PDB entry 8TII | electron microscopy, 3.00 A resolution | chains A and R of the 5 polymer chains in the assembly

Chain A:
Name: Beta-arrestin-1
Organism: Bos taurus
Reference sequence: P17870 (ARRB1_BOVIN); numbering as in UniProt (aligned over 1-418)
Sequence (418 residues; each row starts with the number of its first residue):
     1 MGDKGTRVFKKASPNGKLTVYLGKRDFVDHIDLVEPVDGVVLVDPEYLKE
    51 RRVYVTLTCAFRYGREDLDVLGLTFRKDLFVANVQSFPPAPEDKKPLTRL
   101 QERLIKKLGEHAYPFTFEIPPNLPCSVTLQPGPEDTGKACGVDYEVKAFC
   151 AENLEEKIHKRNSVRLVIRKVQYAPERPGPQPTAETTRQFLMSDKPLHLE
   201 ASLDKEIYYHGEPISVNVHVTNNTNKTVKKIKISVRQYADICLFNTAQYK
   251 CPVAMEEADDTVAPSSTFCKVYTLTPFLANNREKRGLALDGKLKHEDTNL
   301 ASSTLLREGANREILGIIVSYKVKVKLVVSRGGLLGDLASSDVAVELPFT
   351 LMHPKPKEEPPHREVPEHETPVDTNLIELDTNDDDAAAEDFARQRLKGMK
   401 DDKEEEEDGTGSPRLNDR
Unresolved in the structure: 1-5, 64-75, 91-95, 132-139, 153-159, 242-247, 307-313, 331-340, 358-418
Differences from the reference sequence: conflict Ala386 (Ile in P17870), Ala387 (Val in P17870), Ala388 (Phe in P17870)
UniProt features mapped onto this chain:
  - motif: Asp385, Glu389 to Arg395 ([DE]-X(1,2)-F-X-X-[FL]-X-X-X-R motif)
  - binding site (1D-myo-inositol hexakisphosphate): Lys250, Met255, Lys324, Lys326
  - modified residue: Tyr47 (Phosphotyrosine), Ser412 (Phosphoserine)

Chain R:
Name: Atypical chemokine receptor 3
Organism: Homo sapiens
Reference sequence: P25106 (ACKR3_HUMAN); numbering as in UniProt (aligned over 2-362)
Sequence (393 residues; row label = number of the first residue in the row; numbers below 1 keep their minus sign (Gly-1 is residue -1)):
    -1 GAPDLHLFDYSEPGNFSDISWPCNSSDCIVVDTVMCPNMPNKSVLLYTLS
    49 FIYIFIFVIGMIANSVVVWVNIQAKTTGYDTHCYILNLAIADLWVVLTIP
    99 VWVVSLVQHNQWPMGELTCKVTHLIFSINLFGSIFFLTCMSVDRYLSITY
   149 FTNTPSSRKKMVRRVVCILVWLLAFCVSLPDTYYLKTVTSASNNETYCRS
   199 FYPEHSIKEWLIGMELVSVVLGFAVPFSIIAVFYFLLARAISASSDQEKH
   249 SSRKIIFSYVVVFLVCWLPYHVAVLLDIFSILHYIPFTCRLEHALFTALH
   299 VTQCLSLVHCCVNPVLYSFINRNYRYELMKAFIFKYSAKTGLTKLIDASR
   349 VSETEYSALEQSTKGRPLEVLFQGPHHHHHHHHHHDYKDDDDK
Unresolved in the structure: -1 to 350, 358-391
Differences from the reference sequence: expression tag (-1 to 1, 363-391)
Modified positions: Thr352 (phosphothreonine; TPO); Ser355 (phosphoserine; SEP)
UniProt features mapped onto this chain:
  - region: Tyr324 to Lys362 (C-terminal cytoplasmic tail)
  - modified residue (Phosphoserine): Ser347, Ser350, Ser355
  - glycosylation (N-linked (GlcNAc...) asparagine): Asn13, Asn22, Asn39

How chain A and chain R interact:
Residue-residue contacts (19; chain A residue first):
  Thr6(A) with Leu357(R)
  Arg7(A) with Tyr354(R)
  Val8(A) with Ser355(R); Ala356(R)
  Phe9(A) with Thr352(R)
  Lys10(A) with Thr352(R); Glu353(R), hydrogen bond (backbone-backbone); Tyr354(R); Ser355(R)
  Lys11(A) with Thr352(R)
  Ala12(A) with Glu353(R)
  Tyr21(A) with Ser355(R)
  Arg25(A) with Thr352(R)
  Leu100(A) with Leu357(R), hydrophobic
  Lys107(A) with Ser355(R); Ala356(R), hydrogen bond (side chain-backbone); Leu357(R)
  Leu166(A) with Thr352(R)
  Lys294(A) with Thr352(R)
Also at the interface, not in a pair above, chain A (15 interface residues in all): Arg103, Leu104
Also at the interface, not in a pair above, chain R (7 interface residues in all): Glu351

Overview:
15 residues of chain A face 7 of chain R across their interface, with 2 hydrogen bonds. Polar pairs include
Lys107(A)-Ala356(R) and Lys10(A)-Glu353(R). UniProt lists 4 residues binding 1D-myo-inositol hexakisphosphate
on chain A.
Chain A is Beta-arrestin-1 (Bos taurus) and chain R is Atypical chemokine receptor 3 (Homo sapiens); the
structure, Human ACKR3 phosphorylated by GRK2 in complex with Arrestin2 in nanodisc, was determined by
electron microscopy, deposited together with 9E82, 8TIL, 8TIN, 8TIO and 8VJ9.
